PDB entry 9E2G | electron microscopy, 2.80 A resolution | chains 2M and EM of the 415 polymer chains in the assembly

Chain 2M:
Molecule: MC5
Organism: Trypanosoma brucei brucei TREU927
UniProt: Q385S6 (Q385S6_TRYB2); residues 1-272 here = UniProt positions 1-272
Chain sequence (272 residues; row label = number of the first residue in the row):
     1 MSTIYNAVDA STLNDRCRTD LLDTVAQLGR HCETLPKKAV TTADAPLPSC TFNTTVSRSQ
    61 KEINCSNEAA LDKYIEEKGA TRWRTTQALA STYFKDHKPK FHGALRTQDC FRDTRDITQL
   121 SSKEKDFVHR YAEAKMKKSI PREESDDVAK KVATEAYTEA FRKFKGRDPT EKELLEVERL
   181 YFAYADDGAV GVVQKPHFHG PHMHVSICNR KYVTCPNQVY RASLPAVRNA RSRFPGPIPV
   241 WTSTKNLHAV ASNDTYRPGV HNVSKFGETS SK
Unresolved in the structure: 1, 65-91, 267-272

Chain EM:
Molecule: Tubulin beta chain
Organism: Trypanosoma brucei brucei TREU927
UniProt: Q4GYY6 (Q4GYY6_TRYB2); numbering as in UniProt (aligned over 1-442)
Chain sequence (442 residues; each row starts with the number of its first residue):
     1 MREIVCVQAG QCGNQIGSKF WEVISDEHGV DPTGTYQGDS DLQLERINVY FDEATGGRYV
    61 PRSVLIDLEP GTMDSVRAGP YGQIFRPDNF IFGQSGAGNN WAKGHYTEGA ELIDSVLDVC
   121 CKEAESCDCL QGFQICHSLG GGTGSGMGTL LISKLREQYP DRIMMTFSII PSPKVSDTVV
   181 EPYNTTLSVH QLVENSDESM CIDNEALYDI CFRTLKLTTP TFGDLNHLVS AVVSGVTCCL
   241 RFPGQLNSDL RKLAVNLVPF PRLHFFMMGF APLTSRGSQQ YRGLSVPELT QQMFDAKNMM
   301 QAADPRHGRY LTASALFRGR MSTKEVDEQM LNVQNKNSSY FIEWIPNNIK SSVCDIPPKG
   361 LKMAVTFIGN NTCIQEMFRR VGEQFTLMFR RKAFLHWYTG EGMDEMEFTE AESNMNDLVS
   421 EYQQYQDATI EEEGEFDEEE QY
Unresolved in the structure: 1, 432-442

Chain 2M / chain EM interface:
Contacting residue pairs (57; chain 2M residue first):
  Ser2(2M) - Glu157(EM)
  His31(2M) - Gln424(EM)  hydrogen bond
  Cys32(2M) - Glu421(EM)  hydrogen bond
  Leu35(2M) - Ser420(EM)
  Leu35(2M) - Glu421(EM)
  Leu35(2M) - Gln424(EM)
  Pro36(2M) - Ser420(EM)
  Lys37(2M) - Asp417(EM)  salt bridge
  Lys38(2M) - Thr386(EM)  hydrogen bond
  Lys38(2M) - Glu412(EM)  salt bridge
  Lys38(2M) - Asn416(EM)
  Thr41(2M) - Thr386(EM)
  Thr41(2M) - Phe389(EM)
  Thr42(2M) - Arg390(EM)
  Ala43(2M) - Arg390(EM)
  Ala43(2M) - Lys392(EM)
  Asp44(2M) - Arg390(EM)
  Leu47(2M) - Arg391(EM)
  Pro48(2M) - Arg391(EM)
  Arg58(2M) - His396(EM)
  Arg58(2M) - Trp397(EM)
  Glu62(2M) - Gly400(EM)
  Phe94(2M) - Phe260(EM)  hydrophobic
  Phe94(2M) - Tyr425(EM)
  Met203(2M) - Lys336(EM)
  Lys211(2M) - Lys336(EM)  hydrogen bond (side chain-backbone)
  Leu224(2M) - Ser339(EM)
  Val227(2M) - Arg306(EM)
  Val227(2M) - His307(EM)  hydrogen bond (backbone-side chain)
  Asn229(2M) - Ala302(EM)
  Ala230(2M) - Arg213(EM)
  Arg231(2M) - Glu205(EM)
  Arg231(2M) - Ala206(EM)
  Arg231(2M) - Asp209(EM)  salt bridge
  Arg231(2M) - Ala296(EM)
  Arg231(2M) - Lys297(EM)  hydrogen bond (side chain-backbone)
  Arg231(2M) - Met299(EM)  hydrogen bond (side chain-backbone)
  Arg231(2M) - Gln301(EM)  hydrogen bond (side chain-backbone)
  Arg233(2M) - Glu205(EM)
  Phe234(2M) - Lys174(EM)
  Phe234(2M) - Val175(EM)  hydrophobic
  Pro235(2M) - Lys174(EM)
  Pro235(2M) - Glu205(EM)
  Pro235(2M) - Tyr208(EM)  hydrophobic
  Pro235(2M) - Asp209(EM)
  Asn246(2M) - Glu383(EM)
  Leu247(2M) - Arg380(EM)
  Leu247(2M) - Glu383(EM)
  His248(2M) - Pro173(EM)
  His248(2M) - Glu383(EM)  salt bridge
  His248(2M) - Gln384(EM)
  His248(2M) - Leu387(EM)
  Ser264(2M) - His307(EM)
  Phe266(2M) - His307(EM)
  Phe266(2M) - Glu376(EM)
  Phe266(2M) - Gln426(EM)
  Phe266(2M) - Asp427(EM)
Interface residues without a listed pair, chain 2M (42 interface residues in all): Leu28, Val40, Ile63, Asn209, Val213, Arg228, Ser232, Gly236, Pro237, Val250, Lys265
Interface residues without a listed pair, chain EM (53 interface residues in all): Ile210, Phe212, Pro261, Asp304, Asn335, Ser338, Tyr340, Arg379, Gly382, Phe385, Glu401, Thr409

Summary:
42 residues of chain 2M face 53 of chain EM across their interface, with 8 hydrogen bonds and 4 salt bridges.
Polar contacts include Lys37(2M)-Asp417(EM), Lys38(2M)-Glu412(EM) and Arg231(2M)-Asp209(EM).
Chain 2M is MC5 and chain EM is Tubulin beta chain, both from Trypanosoma brucei brucei TREU927; the
structure, Cryo-EM structure of 48 nm repeat of microtubule doublet from T. brucei flagellum, was determined
by electron microscopy.
